PDB entry 1MTL | X-ray diffraction, 2.80 A resolution | chains C and A of the 4 polymer chains in the assembly

# Chain C
Molecule: 12-nt DNA strand
Sequence (12 nucleotides; numbered 201 to 212; the number before each row is that of its first residue):
   201 CGCGAGXTCGCG
Modified residues: AAB (2'-deoxy-ribofuranose-5'-monophosphate) at position 207

# Chain A
Name: G/U mismatch-specific DNA glycosylase
Organism: Escherichia coli
Notes: EC 3.2.2.-
Reference sequence: P0A9H1 (MUG_ECOLI); residue numbers follow UniProt; this construct covers 1-168
Sequence (168 residues; each row starts with the number of its first residue):
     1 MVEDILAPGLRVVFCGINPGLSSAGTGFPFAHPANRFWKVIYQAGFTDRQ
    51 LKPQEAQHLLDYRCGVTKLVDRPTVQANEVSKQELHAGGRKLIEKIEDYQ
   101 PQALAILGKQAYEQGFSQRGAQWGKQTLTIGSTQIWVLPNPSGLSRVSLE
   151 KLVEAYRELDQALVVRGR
Disordered / not traced: 1, 71-76, 165-168

# Chain C / chain A interface
Contacting residue pairs (19):
  DC201(C) with Leu21(A), phosphate contact; Asn78(A), sugar contact; Glu79(A), phosphate contact; Leu144(A), base contact
  DG202(C) with Ile17(A), phosphate contact; Asn18(A), phosphate contact; Asn140(A), phosphate contact; Arg146(A), base contact
  DC203(C) with Gly108(A), phosphate contact; Lys109(A), hydrogen bond to the phosphate; Trp123(A), phosphate contact; Pro139(A), phosphate contact; Asn140(A), hydrogen bond to the phosphate; Ser145(A), sugar contact; Arg146(A), base contact; Val147(A), sugar contact
  DG204(C) with Gln110(A), hydrogen bond to the base; Trp123(A), hydrogen bond to the phosphate
  DA205(C) with Gln110(A), base contact
Also at the interface, not in a pair above, chain A (16 interface residues in all): Lys151

# In short
Chain C and chain A form an interface of 5 and 16 residues respectively; the contacts include 4 hydrogen
bonds. Polar pairs include DG204(C)-Gln110(A), DC203(C)-Lys109(A) and DC203(C)-Asn140(A).
Here chain C is a 12-nt DNA strand and chain A is G/U mismatch-specific DNA glycosylase (Escherichia coli).
Entry 1MTL (Non-productive MUG-DNA complex) was determined by X-ray diffraction.
